4R7I - chain A; structure by X-ray diffraction, 2.75 A resolution.

# Chain A
Protein: Macrophage colony-stimulating factor 1 receptor
Organism: Homo sapiens
Notes: EC 2.7.10.1; fragment: FMS kinase domain with KID
UniProtKB: P07333 (CSF1R_HUMAN); aligned to UniProt positions 541-881 over residues 533-919 (the alignment contains insertions or deletions, so no single offset holds)
Sequence (343 residues; row label = number of the first residue in the row; note: 46 numbers in that range are skipped by the numbering (no residue carries them; nothing is unmodelled there)):
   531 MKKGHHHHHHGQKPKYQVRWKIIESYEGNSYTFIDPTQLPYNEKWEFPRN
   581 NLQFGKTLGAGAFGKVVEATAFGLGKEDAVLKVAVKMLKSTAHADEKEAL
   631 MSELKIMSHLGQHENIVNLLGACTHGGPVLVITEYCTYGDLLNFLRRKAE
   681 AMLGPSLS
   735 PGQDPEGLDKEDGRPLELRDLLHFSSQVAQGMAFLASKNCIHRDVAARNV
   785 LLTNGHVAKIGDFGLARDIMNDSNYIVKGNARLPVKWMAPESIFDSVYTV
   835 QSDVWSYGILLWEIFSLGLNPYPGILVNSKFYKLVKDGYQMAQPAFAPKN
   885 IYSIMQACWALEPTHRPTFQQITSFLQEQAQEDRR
Unresolved in the structure: 531-566, 735-746, 915-919
Construct notes: expression tag (531-532, 534-541); engineered mutation Thr-667 (Cys in P07333), Ser-830 (Cys in P07333), Thr-907 (Cys in P07333)
Small-molecule neighbours: sti-571 (STI; 4-(4-methyl-piperazin-1-ylmethyl)-N-[4-methyl-3-(4-pyridin-3-yl-pyrimidin-2-ylamino)-phenyl]-benzamide): Leu-588, Val-596, Ala-614, Val-615, Lys-616, Glu-633, Ile-636, Met-637, Leu-640, Val-647, Val-661, Thr-663, Glu-664, Tyr-665, Cys-666, Gly-669, Cys-774, Ile-775, His-776, Arg-777, Leu-785, Gly-795, Asp-796, Phe-797

# Overview
Ligands of chain A: sti-571.
Chain A is Macrophage colony-stimulating factor 1 receptor (Homo sapiens); the structure, Crystal structure of
FMS kinase domain with a small molecular inhibitor, GLEEVEC, was determined by X-ray diffraction together with
4R7H from the same study.
